PDB entry 5MFK | X-ray diffraction, 2.30 A resolution | chains A and C

Chain A:
Protein: YIII(Dq.V1)4CPAF
Organism: synthetic construct
Chain sequence (243 residues; numbered 8 to 250; the number before each row is that of its first residue):
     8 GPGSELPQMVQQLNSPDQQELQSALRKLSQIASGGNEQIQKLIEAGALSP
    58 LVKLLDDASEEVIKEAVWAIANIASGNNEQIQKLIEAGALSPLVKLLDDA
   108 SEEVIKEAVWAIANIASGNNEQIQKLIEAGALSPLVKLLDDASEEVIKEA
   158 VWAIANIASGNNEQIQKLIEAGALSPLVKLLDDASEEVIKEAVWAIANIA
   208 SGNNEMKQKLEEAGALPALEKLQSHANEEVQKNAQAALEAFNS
Unresolved in the structure: 8-10, 250

Chain C:
Protein: (KR)4
Chain sequence (8 residues; each row starts with the number of its first residue):
     1 KRKRKRKR

Chain A / chain C interface:
Pairs across the interface - 31 pairs, chain A then chain C:
  Ser-82(A) with Lys-5(C); Lys-7(C)
  Gly-83(A) with Lys-5(C)
  Trp-117(A) with Arg-6(C), hydrogen bond (side chain-backbone); Arg-8(C)
  Asn-121(A) with Lys-5(C); Arg-6(C), hydrogen bond (side chain-backbone)
  Ser-124(A) with Lys-3(C); Arg-4(C); Lys-5(C), hydrogen bond
  Gly-125(A) with Lys-3(C), hydrogen bond (backbone-side chain)
  Asn-127(A) with Lys-3(C), hydrogen bond
  Ile-130(A) with Lys-3(C)
  Lys-155(A) with Arg-6(C)
  Glu-156(A) with Arg-6(C), salt bridge; Arg-8(C), salt bridge
  Trp-159(A) with Arg-4(C), hydrogen bond (side chain-backbone); Lys-5(C); Arg-6(C)
  Asn-163(A) with Lys-3(C); Arg-4(C), hydrogen bond (side chain-backbone)
  Ser-166(A) with Lys-1(C); Arg-2(C); Lys-3(C), hydrogen bond
  Gly-167(A) with Lys-1(C), hydrogen bond (backbone-side chain)
  Ile-172(A) with Lys-1(C)
  Trp-201(A) with Arg-2(C), hydrogen bond (side chain-backbone); Arg-4(C)
  Asn-205(A) with Lys-1(C); Arg-2(C), hydrogen bond (side chain-backbone)
  Ser-208(A) with Lys-1(C)
Also at the interface, not in a pair above, chain A (25 interface residues in all): Ala-81, Ile-88, Ala-120, Ala-123, Asn-126, Ala-162, Ala-165

Summary:
The interface between chain A and chain C involves 25 residues on one side and 8 on the other; the contacts
include 11 hydrogen bonds and 2 salt bridges. Polar pairs include Glu-156(A)/Arg-6(C), Glu-156(A)/Arg-8(C) and
Trp-117(A)/Arg-6(C).
Here chain A is YIII(Dq.V1)4CPAF (synthetic construct) and chain C is (KR)4. Entry 5MFK (Designed armadillo
repeat protein YIII(Dq.V1)4CPAF in complex with peptide (KR)4) was determined by X-ray diffraction, deposited
together with 5MFF, 5MFG, 5MFH, 5MFI and 5MFJ.
